3BCZ - chain A; structure by X-ray diffraction, 2.10 A resolution.

Chain A:
Name: Protein MEMO1
From: Homo sapiens
UniProt: Q9Y316 (MEMO1_HUMAN); residues 5-297 here = UniProt positions 5-297
Chain sequence (293 residues; row label = number of the first residue in the row):
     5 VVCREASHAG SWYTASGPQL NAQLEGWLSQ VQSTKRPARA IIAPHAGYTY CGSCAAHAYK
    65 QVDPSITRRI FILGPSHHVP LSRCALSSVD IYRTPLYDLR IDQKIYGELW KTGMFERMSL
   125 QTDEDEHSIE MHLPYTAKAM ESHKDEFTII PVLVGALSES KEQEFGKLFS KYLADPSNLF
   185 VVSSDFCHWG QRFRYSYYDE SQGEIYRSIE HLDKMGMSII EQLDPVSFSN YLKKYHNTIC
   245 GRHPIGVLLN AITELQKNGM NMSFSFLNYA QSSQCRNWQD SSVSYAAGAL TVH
Modified residues: Mse118, Mse122, Mse135, Mse144, Mse219, Mse221, Mse264, Mse266 (selenomethionine; parent Met)
Curated features (UniProtKB/Swiss-Prot):
  - modified residue: Y210 (Phosphotyrosine)
  - mutagenesis: W16 (W16A: Abolishes interaction with ERBB2), H49 (H49A: Abolishes interaction with ERBB2), Y54 (Y54A: Diminishes interaction with ERBB2), H81 (H81A: Abolishes interaction with ERBB2), H192 (H192A: Abolishes interaction with ERBB2), C244 (C244A: Abolishes interaction with ERBB2)

Summary:
Curated annotation (UniProt) lists 6 mutagenesis sites.
Chain A is Protein MEMO1 (Homo sapiens); the structure, Crystal structure of Memo, was determined by X-ray
diffraction (same publication as 3BD0).
